1CQT - chains M and A of the 4 polymer chains in the assembly; structure by X-ray diffraction, 3.20 A resolution.

[Chain M]
Molecule: 15-nt DNA strand
Sequence (15 nucleotides; each row starts with the number of its first residue):
   201 TGTATGCAAATAAGG

[Chain A]
Protein: Pou domain, class 2, transcription factor 1
From: Homo sapiens
Notes: fragment: oct-1 pou domain, residues 278-439
UniProtKB: P14859 (PO2F1_HUMAN); residues -2 to 160 here correspond to UniProt positions 277-439 (UniProt number = residue number + 279)
Amino-acid sequence (163 residues; each row starts with the number of its first residue; note: 1 number in that range is skipped by the numbering (no residue carries it; nothing is unmodelled there); numbers below 1 keep their minus sign (Gly-2 is residue -2)):
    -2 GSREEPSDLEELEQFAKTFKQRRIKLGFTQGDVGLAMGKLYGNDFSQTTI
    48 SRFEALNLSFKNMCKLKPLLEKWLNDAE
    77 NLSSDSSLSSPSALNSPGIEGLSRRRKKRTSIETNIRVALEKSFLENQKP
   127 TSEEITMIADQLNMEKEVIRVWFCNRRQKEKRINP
Disordered / not traced: -2 to 1, 77-101
Sequence notes: conflict Gly-2 (Pro277 in P14859), Arg0 (Leu279 in P14859)
Swiss-Prot annotation at these positions:
  - modified residue: Ser4 (Phosphoserine)
What the authors report for this chain:
  - binding site for the 15-nt DNA strand (chain M): Arg49

[How chain M and chain A interact]
Residue-residue contacts (28):
  DG202(M) with Thr26(A), sugar contact
  DT203(M) with Thr26(A), phosphate contact; Gln27(A), hydrogen bond to the phosphate; Gln44(A), base contact
  DA204(M) with Gln27(A), hydrogen bond to the phosphate; Gln44(A), hydrogen bond to the base; Ser48(A), sugar contact; Glu51(A), phosphate contact
  DT205(M) with Thr45(A), hydrogen bond to the base; Ser48(A), base contact
  DG206(M) with Arg49(A), hydrogen bond to the base
  DC207(M) with Arg105(A), base contact
  DA208(M) with Arg105(A), hydrogen bond to the sugar; Lys155(A), salt bridge to the phosphate
  DA209(M) with Arg105(A), hydrogen bond to the sugar; Thr106(A), hydrogen bond to the phosphate; Ile108(A), phosphate contact; Trp148(A), phosphate contact; Asn151(A), base contact
  DA210(M) with Arg102(A), hydrogen bond to the sugar; Lys103(A), salt bridge to the phosphate; Lys104(A), phosphate contact; Thr106(A), hydrogen bond to the phosphate; Val144(A), phosphate contact; Asn151(A), hydrogen bond to the base
  DT211(M) with Arg102(A), phosphate contact; Lys103(A), hydrogen bond to the phosphate; Val147(A), base contact
Also at the interface, not in a pair above, chain A (20 interface residues in all): Gly28, Arg113

[In short]
10 residues of chain M face 20 of chain A across their interface; the contacts include 12 hydrogen bonds and 2
salt bridges. Among the polar pairs are DA204(M)-Gln44(A), DT205(M)-Thr45(A) and DG206(M)-Arg49(A). From the
paper: a binding site for the 15-nt DNA strand (chain M) at Arg49(A).
Chain M is a 15-nt DNA strand and chain A is Pou domain, class 2, transcription factor 1 (Homo sapiens); the
structure, Crystal structure of a ternary complex containing an oca-B peptide, the oct-1 pou domain, and an
..., was determined by X-ray diffraction.
